Entry 7S05 (electron microscopy, 3.10 A resolution); this record covers chains B and A.

[Chain B (and A)]
Name: N-acetylglucosamine-1-phosphotransferase subunits alpha/beta
Source organism: Homo sapiens
Notes: EC 2.7.8.17; chain A of this document is another copy of the same molecule, construct and numbering; everything in this record applies to it too
UniProtKB: Q3T906 (GNPTA_HUMAN); residues 44-1209 here = UniProt positions 44-1209
Sequence (1179 residues; each row starts with the number of its first residue):
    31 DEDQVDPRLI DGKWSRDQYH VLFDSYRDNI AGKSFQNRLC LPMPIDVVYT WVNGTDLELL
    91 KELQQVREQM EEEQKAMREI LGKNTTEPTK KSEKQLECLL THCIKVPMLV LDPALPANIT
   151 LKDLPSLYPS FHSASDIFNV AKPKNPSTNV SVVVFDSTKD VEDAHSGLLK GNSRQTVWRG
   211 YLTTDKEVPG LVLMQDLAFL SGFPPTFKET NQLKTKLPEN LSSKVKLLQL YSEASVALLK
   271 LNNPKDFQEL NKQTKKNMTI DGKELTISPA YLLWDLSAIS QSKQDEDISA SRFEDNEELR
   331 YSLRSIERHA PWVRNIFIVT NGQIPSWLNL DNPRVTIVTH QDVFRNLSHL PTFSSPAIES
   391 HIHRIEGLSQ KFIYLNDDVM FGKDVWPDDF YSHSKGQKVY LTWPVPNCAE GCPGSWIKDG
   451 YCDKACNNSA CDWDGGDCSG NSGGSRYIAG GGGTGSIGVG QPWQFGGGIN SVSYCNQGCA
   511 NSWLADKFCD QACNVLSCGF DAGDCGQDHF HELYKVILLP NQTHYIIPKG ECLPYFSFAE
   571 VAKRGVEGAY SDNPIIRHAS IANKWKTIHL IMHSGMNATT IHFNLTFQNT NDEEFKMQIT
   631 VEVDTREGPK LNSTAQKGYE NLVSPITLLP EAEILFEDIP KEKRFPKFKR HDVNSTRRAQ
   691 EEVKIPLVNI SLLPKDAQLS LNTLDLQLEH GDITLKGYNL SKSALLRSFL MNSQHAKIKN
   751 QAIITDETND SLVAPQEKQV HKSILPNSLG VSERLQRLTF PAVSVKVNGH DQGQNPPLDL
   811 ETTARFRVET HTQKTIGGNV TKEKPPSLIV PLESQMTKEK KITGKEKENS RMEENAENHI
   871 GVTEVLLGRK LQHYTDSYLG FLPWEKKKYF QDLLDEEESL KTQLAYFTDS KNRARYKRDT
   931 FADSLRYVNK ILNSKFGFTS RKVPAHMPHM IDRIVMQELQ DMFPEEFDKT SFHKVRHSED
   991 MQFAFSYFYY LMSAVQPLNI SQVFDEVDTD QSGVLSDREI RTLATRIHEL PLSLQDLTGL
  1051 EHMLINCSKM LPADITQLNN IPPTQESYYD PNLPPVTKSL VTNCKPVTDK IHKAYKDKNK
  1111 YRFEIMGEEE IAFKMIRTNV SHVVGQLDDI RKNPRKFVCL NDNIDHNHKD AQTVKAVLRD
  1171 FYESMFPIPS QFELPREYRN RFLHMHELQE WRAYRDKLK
Not modelled in the structure: 31-48, 112-322, 436-929, 1062-1075, 1205-1209
Sequence notes: expression tag (31-43); conflict R923 (Thr in Q3T906), A924 (Gly in Q3T906), Y926 (Gln in Q3T906), K927 (Leu in Q3T906), R928 (Lys in Q3T906)
Covalent attachments: N-acetylglucosamine (NAG) linked to N83, N376, N1009, N1056, N1129
Metal / ion sites: Ca2+: D1018, D1020, V1024, E1029
UniProt features mapped onto this chain:
  - binding site (Ca(2+)): D449, D464, D467, D516, D531, D534, D1018, D1020, S1022, E1029
  - glycosylation (N-linked (GlcNAc...) asparagine): N83, N114, N148, N179, N250, N614, N699, N729, N829, N1009, N1129
What the authors report for this chain:
  - post-translational modification sites: N83, N376, N1009, N1056, N1129
  - self-association interface (contacts with another copy of this molecule); pairs are residue here / residue on that copy: D58-R364 (salt bridge), R68-D418 (salt bridge), R68-W416 (pi stacking), C70-C70 (disulfide), R1028, R1031
  - mutagenesis - C70S: unchanged binding to another copy of this molecule
  - mutagenesis - R68A/D418A, C70S, N406A, D408A, R1028A, R1028A/R1031A, R1031A: unchanged localization
  - mutagenesis - C70S, R364A, R1028A, R1028A/R1031A, R1031A: decreased catalytic activity
  - contacts within the chain: R68-H423 (pi stacking)
  - Ca2+ coordination: D1018, D1020, V1024, E1029
  - disease-associated variants - D1018V, L1025S, L1033P: abolished catalytic activity
  - disease-associated variants - L1025S, L1033P: decreased localization
  - catalytic residues: N406, D407, D408
  - disease-associated variants - D407A: abolished catalytic activity (citing earlier work)
  - mutagenesis - N406A, D408A: abolished catalytic activity on alpha-methylmannoside

[Chain B / chain A interface]
Disulfides between the chains: C70(B)-C70(A)
Contacting residue pairs (111; chain B residue first):
  Y56(B) with C70(A), hydrogen bond
  D58(B) with R344(A); R364(A), salt bridge
  N59(B) with P341(A), hydrogen bond (side chain-backbone); W342(A); V343(A); R364(A), hydrogen bond (backbone-side chain)
  I60(B) with I336(A); E337(A); A340(A); P341(A); V343(A), hydrogen bond (backbone-backbone); R364(A); Q1181(A), hydrogen bond (backbone-side chain); F1182(A), hydrophobic
  A61(B) with P341(A)
  F65(B) with P341(A), hydrophobic; W416(A), hydrophobic
  R68(B) with W416(A); D418(A), salt bridge
  L69(B) with L69(A); C70(A); L71(A), hydrophobic; M73(A), hydrophobic; W416(A), hydrophobic
  C70(B) with Y56(A), hydrogen bond; L69(A); C70(A), disulfide
  L71(B) with L69(A)
  M73(B) with L69(A), hydrophobic
  I336(B) with I60(A)
  E337(B) with I60(A)
  A340(B) with I60(A)
  P341(B) with N59(A), hydrogen bond (backbone-side chain); I60(A); A61(A); F65(A), hydrophobic
  W342(B) with N59(A)
  V343(B) with N59(A); I60(A), hydrogen bond (backbone-backbone)
  R344(B) with D58(A); I60(A)
  R364(B) with D58(A), salt bridge; N59(A), hydrogen bond (side chain-backbone); I60(A)
  W416(B) with F65(A), hydrophobic; R68(A); L69(A), hydrophobic
  D418(B) with R68(A), salt bridge
  T1019(B) with S1174(A), hydrogen bond (side chain-backbone); M1175(A); P1177(A); I1178(A)
  D1020(B) with P1177(A)
  D1027(B) with W1201(A)
  R1028(B) with R1141(A); D1170(A), salt bridge; S1174(A)
  R1031(B) with V1134(A); D1138(A), salt bridge
  T1032(B) with R1141(A)
  T1035(B) with D1138(A); R1141(A); K1142(A)
  R1036(B) with R1141(A), hydrogen bond (side chain-backbone); K1142(A)
  H1038(B) with K1142(A)
  L1040(B) with D1138(A); D1139(A); K1142(A)
  L1042(B) with D1138(A); Y1204(A)
  S1043(B) with Y1204(A)
  L1044(B) with Y1204(A)
  L1047(B) with W1201(A), hydrophobic
  E1051(B) with W1201(A)
  Y1079(B) with L1198(A), hydrophobic; W1201(A), hydrophobic; R1202(A)
  V1134(B) with R1031(A)
  D1138(B) with R1031(A), salt bridge; T1035(A); L1040(A); L1042(A)
  D1139(B) with L1040(A)
  R1141(B) with R1028(A); T1032(A); T1035(A); R1036(A), hydrogen bond (backbone-side chain)
  K1142(B) with T1035(A); R1036(A); H1038(A); L1040(A)
  D1170(B) with R1028(A), salt bridge
  E1173(B) with R1028(A)
  S1174(B) with T1019(A), hydrogen bond (backbone-side chain); R1028(A)
  M1175(B) with T1019(A)
  P1177(B) with T1019(A); D1020(A)
  I1178(B) with T1019(A)
  Q1181(B) with I60(A), hydrogen bond (side chain-backbone)
  F1182(B) with I60(A), hydrophobic
  L1198(B) with Y1079(A), hydrophobic
  W1201(B) with L1047(A), hydrophobic; E1051(A); Y1079(A), hydrophobic
  R1202(B) with Y1079(A)
  Y1204(B) with L1042(A); S1043(A); L1044(A)
Interface residues without a listed pair, chain B (62 interface residues in all): Y49, L52, F53, R57, P417, H423, Q1021, P1144
Interface residues without a listed pair, chain A (63 interface residues in all): Y49, F53, R57, Q66, P417, H423, Q1021, D1027, E1039, P1144, E1173

[Summary]
62 residues of chain B and 63 residues of chain A are in contact, with 1 disulfide bond, 14 hydrogen bonds and
8 salt bridges. Polar contacts include D58(B)-R364(A), R68(B)-D418(A) and R1028(B)-D1170(A). The paper reports
catalytic residues N406(B), D407(B) and D408(B); C70S, R364A and R1028A of chain B, among others, reduce
catalytic activity; 12 substitutions were tested in all.
Both chains are N-acetylglucosamine-1-phosphotransferase subunits alpha/beta (Homo sapiens). Entry 7S05
(Cryo-EM structure of human GlcNAc-1-phosphotransferase A2B2 subcomplex) was determined by electron microscopy
(same publication as 7S06).
